Entry 7UX4 (X-ray diffraction, 2.23 A resolution); this record covers chains A and D of the 4 polymer chains in the assembly.

== Chain A ==
Protein: Secondary-alcohol dehydrogenase
From: Thermoanaerobacter pseudethanolicus
Notes: EC 1.1.1.80
UniProt: P14941 (ADH_THEBR); numbering as in UniProt (aligned over 1-352)
Chain sequence (352 residues; numbered 1 to 352; the number before each row is that of its first residue):
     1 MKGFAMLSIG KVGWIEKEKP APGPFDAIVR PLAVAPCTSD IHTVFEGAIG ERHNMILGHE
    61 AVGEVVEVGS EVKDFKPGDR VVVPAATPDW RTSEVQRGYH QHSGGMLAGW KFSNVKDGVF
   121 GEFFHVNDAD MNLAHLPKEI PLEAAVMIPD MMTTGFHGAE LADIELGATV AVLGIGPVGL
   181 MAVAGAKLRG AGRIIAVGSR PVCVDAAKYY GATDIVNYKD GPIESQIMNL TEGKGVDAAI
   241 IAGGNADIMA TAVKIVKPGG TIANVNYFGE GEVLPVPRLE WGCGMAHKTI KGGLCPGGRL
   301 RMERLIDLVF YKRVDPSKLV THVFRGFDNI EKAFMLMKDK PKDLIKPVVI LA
Disordered / not traced: 1-2
Sequence notes: engineered mutation Ala86 (Ile in P14941)
Bound ions: Zn2+: Cys37, His59, Glu60, Asp150; K+ site 1: Tyr99 (shared with 4 residues of chain B); K+ site 2: Gly259, Gly260, His287, Thr289 (shared with 1 residue of chain B)
Small-molecule neighbours:
  - NADP (NAP; NADP nicotinamide-adenine-dinucleotide phosphate): Cys37, Thr38, Ser39, His42, Asp150, Met151, Thr154, Gly174, Ile175, Gly176, Pro177, Val178, Gly179, Val197, Ser199, Arg200, Ile223, Ala242, Gly243, Gly244, Ile248, Val265, Asn266, Tyr267, Gly293, Leu294, Cys295, Lys340
  - (1S,3S)-3-methylcyclohexan-1-ol (NWO): Cys37, Ser39, His59, Ala85, Trp110, Asp150, Leu294, Cys295
Swiss-Prot annotation at these positions:
  - binding site (Zn(2+)): Cys37, His59, Asp150
  - binding site (NADP(+)): Ile175 to Val178, Gly198 to Arg200, Tyr218, Val265 to Tyr267, Lys340

== Chain D ==
Protein: NADP-dependent isopropanol dehydrogenase
From: Thermoanaerobacter pseudethanolicus
Notes: EC 1.1.1.80; engineered mutation(s): I86A
UniProt: P14941 (ADH_THEBR); residue numbers follow UniProt; this construct covers 1-352
Chain sequence (352 residues; row label = number of the first residue in the row):
     1 MKGFAMLSIG KVGWIEKEKP APGPFDAIVR PLAVAPCTSD IHTVFEGAIG ERHNMILGHE
    61 AVGEVVEVGS EVKDFKPGDR VVVPAATPDW RTSEVQRGYH QHSGGMLAGW KFSNVKDGVF
   121 GEFFHVNDAD MNLAHLPKEI PLEAAVMIPD MMTTGFHGAE LADIELGATV AVLGIGPVGL
   181 MAVAGAKLRG AGRIIAVGSR PVCVDAAKYY GATDIVNYKD GPIESQIMNL TEGKGVDAAI
   241 IAGGNADIMA TAVKIVKPGG TIANVNYFGE GEVLPVPRLE WGCGMAHKTI KGGLCPGGRL
   301 RMERLIDLVF YKRVDPSKLV THVFRGFDNI EKAFMLMKDK PKDLIKPVVI LA
Sequence notes: conflict Ala86 (Ile in P14941)
Modified / non-standard residues: Met1 (N-formylmethionine; FME)
Bound ions: Zn2+: Cys37, His59, Glu60, Asp150; K+ site 1: Tyr99 (shared with 4 residues of chain C); K+ site 2: Gly259, Gly260, His287, Thr289 (shared with 1 residue of chain C)
Small-molecule neighbours:
  - NADP (NAP; NADP nicotinamide-adenine-dinucleotide phosphate): Cys37, Thr38, Ser39, His42, Asp150, Met151, Thr154, Gly174, Ile175, Gly176, Pro177, Val178, Gly179, Val197, Ser199, Arg200, Cys203, Tyr218, Ile223, Ala242, Gly243, Gly244, Asn245, Ile248, Val265, Asn266, Tyr267, Gly293, Leu294, Cys295, Lys340
  - (1S,3S)-3-methylcyclohexan-1-ol (NWO): Ser39, His59, Ala85, Trp110, Asp150, Leu294, Cys295
Swiss-Prot annotation at these positions:
  - binding site (Zn(2+)): Cys37, His59, Asp150
  - binding site (NADP(+)): Ile175 to Val178, Gly198 to Arg200, Tyr218, Val265 to Tyr267, Lys340

== Chain A / chain D interface ==
Residue-residue contacts - 47 pairs, chain A then chain D:
  Phe156(A) with Leu166(D), hydrophobic
  Glu160(A) with Leu166(D)
  Ile164(A) with Arg189(D), hydrogen bond (backbone-side chain)
  Glu165(A) with Arg304(D), salt bridge
  Leu166(A) with Phe156(D), hydrophobic; Glu160(D); Arg189(D); Arg304(D)
  Gly167(A) with Arg304(D); Leu308(D)
  Leu188(A) with Lys187(D); Leu188(D); Arg189(D); Gly190(D), hydrogen bond (backbone-backbone)
  Arg189(A) with Ile164(D), hydrogen bond (side chain-backbone); Leu166(D); Leu188(D); Arg189(D), hydrogen bond (side chain-backbone)
  Gly190(A) with Leu188(D), hydrogen bond (backbone-backbone); Leu308(D)
  Ala191(A) with Leu308(D); Arg313(D), hydrogen bond (backbone-side chain)
  Gly192(A) with Tyr311(D); Arg313(D), hydrogen bond (backbone-side chain)
  Arg193(A) with Tyr311(D)
  Ile194(A) with Arg313(D)
  Gly211(A) with Arg313(D), hydrogen bond (backbone-side chain)
  Thr213(A) with Tyr311(D); Arg313(D)
  Asp237(A) with Arg304(D), salt bridge
  Arg304(A) with Glu165(D), salt bridge; Leu166(D); Gly167(D); Ala168(D); Asp237(D), salt bridge
  Asp307(A) with Gly167(D)
  Leu308(A) with Gly167(D); Gly190(D); Ala191(D)
  Tyr311(A) with Gly192(D); Arg193(D); Thr213(D)
  Arg313(A) with Ala191(D), hydrogen bond (side chain-backbone); Gly192(D), hydrogen bond (side chain-backbone); Ile194(D); Gly211(D), hydrogen bond (side chain-backbone); Thr213(D)
Interface residues without a listed pair, chain A (23 interface residues in all): Ala168, Lys187
Interface residues without a listed pair, chain D (24 interface residues in all): Thr169, Asp307

== Summary ==
23 residues of chain A and 24 residues of chain D are in contact; the contacts include 11 hydrogen bonds and 4
salt bridges. Polar contacts include Glu165(A)-Arg304(D), Asp237(A)-Arg304(D) and Arg304(A)-Glu165(D). Ligands
of chain A: NADP and (1S,3S)-3-methylcyclohexan-1-ol. Bound to chain D: NADP and
(1S,3S)-3-methylcyclohexan-1-ol.
Here chain A is Secondary-alcohol dehydrogenase and chain D is NADP-dependent isopropanol dehydrogenase, both
from Thermoanaerobacter pseudethanolicus. Entry 7UX4 (Crystallographic snapshots of ternary complexes of
thermophilic secondary alcohol dehydrogenase from Thermoanaerobacter pseudoethanolicus reveal the dynamics
...) was determined by X-ray diffraction (same publication as 7UUT and 7UTC).
